8JAL - chains C and D of the 10 polymer chains in the assembly; structure by electron microscopy, 3.30 A resolution.

Chain C:
Protein: Elongin-B
From: Homo sapiens
UniProtKB: Q15370 (ELOB_HUMAN); residue numbers follow UniProt; this construct covers 1-118
Sequence (118 residues; row label = number of the first residue in the row):
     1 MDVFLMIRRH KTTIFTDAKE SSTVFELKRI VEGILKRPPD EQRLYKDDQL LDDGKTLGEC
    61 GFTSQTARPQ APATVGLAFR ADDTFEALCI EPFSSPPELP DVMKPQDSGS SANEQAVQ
Not modelled in the structure: 1, 107-118
Curated features (UniProtKB/Swiss-Prot):
  - modified residue: M1 (N-acetylmethionine), T84 (Phosphothreonine), S108 (Phosphoserine), S111 (Phosphoserine)

Chain D:
Protein: Elongin-C
From: Homo sapiens
UniProtKB: Q15369 (ELOC_HUMAN); residue numbers follow UniProt; this construct covers 1-112
Sequence (112 residues; row label = number of the first residue in the row):
     1 MDGEEKTYGG CEGPDAMYVK LISSDGHEFI VKREHALTSG TIKAMLSGPG QFAENETNEV
    61 NFREIPSHVL SKVCMYFTYK VRYTNSSTEI PEFPIAPEIA LELLMAANFL DC
Not modelled in the structure: 1-16

Chain C / chain D interface:
Pairs across the interface (48; chain C residue first):
  D2(C) - R82(D)  salt bridge
  F4(C) - R82(D)
  M6(C) - M75(D)  hydrophobic
  K11(C) - D25(D)
  K11(C) - G26(D)
  K11(C) - H27(D)
  K11(C) - E28(D)  hydrogen bond (backbone-backbone)
  T12(C) - E28(D)
  T12(C) - I30(D)
  T13(C) - E28(D)  hydrogen bond (backbone-backbone)
  T13(C) - F29(D)
  T13(C) - I30(D)  hydrogen bond (backbone-backbone)
  I14(C) - I30(D)
  F15(C) - F29(D)  hydrophobic
  F15(C) - I30(D)  hydrogen bond (backbone-backbone)
  F15(C) - V31(D)  hydrophobic
  F15(C) - S71(D)
  F15(C) - C74(D)  hydrophobic
  F15(C) - M75(D)  hydrophobic
  F15(C) - T78(D)
  T16(C) - Y18(D)
  I34(C) - Y18(D)
  I34(C) - I30(D)  hydrophobic
  P69(C) - M75(D)
  P69(C) - T78(D)  hydrogen bond (backbone-side chain)
  P69(C) - Y79(D)  hydrophobic
  P69(C) - R82(D)
  P69(C) - Y83(D)  hydrophobic
  Q70(C) - M75(D)
  Q70(C) - Y79(D)
  Q70(C) - Y83(D)  hydrogen bond
  Q70(C) - P91(D)
  Q70(C) - F93(D)
  Q70(C) - P94(D)
  P72(C) - M75(D)
  E91(C) - H27(D)  hydrogen bond (backbone-side chain)
  P92(C) - H27(D)  hydrogen bond (backbone-side chain)
  F93(C) - D25(D)
  F93(C) - H27(D)
  F93(C) - F29(D)  hydrophobic
  F93(C) - S67(D)  hydrogen bond (backbone-side chain)
  F93(C) - H68(D)
  F93(C) - S71(D)
  S94(C) - D25(D)  hydrogen bond
  S94(C) - S67(D)  hydrogen bond
  S94(C) - H68(D)
  P96(C) - H68(D)
  P97(C) - E102(D)
Interface residues without a listed pair, chain C (24 interface residues in all): R8, I30, A71, S95, L99
Interface residues without a listed pair, chain D (24 interface residues in all): H35, P97, E98

Overview:
Chain C and chain D each contribute 24 residues to their interface; the contacts include 11 hydrogen bonds and
1 salt bridge. Polar pairs include D2(C)-R82(D), P69(C)-T78(D) and Q70(C)-Y83(D).
Chain C is Elongin-B and chain D is Elongin-C, both from Homo sapiens; the structure, Structure of CRL2APPBP2
bound with RxxGP degron (dimer), was determined by electron microscopy, deposited together with 8JAR and 8JAU.
